PDB entry 2ZME | X-ray diffraction, 2.90 A resolution | chains A and C of the 4 polymer chains in the assembly

[Chain A]
Name: Vacuolar-sorting protein SNF8
Source organism: Homo sapiens
Reference sequence: Q96H20 (SNF8_HUMAN); residue numbers follow UniProt; this construct covers 1-258
Sequence (258 residues; each row starts with the number of its first residue):
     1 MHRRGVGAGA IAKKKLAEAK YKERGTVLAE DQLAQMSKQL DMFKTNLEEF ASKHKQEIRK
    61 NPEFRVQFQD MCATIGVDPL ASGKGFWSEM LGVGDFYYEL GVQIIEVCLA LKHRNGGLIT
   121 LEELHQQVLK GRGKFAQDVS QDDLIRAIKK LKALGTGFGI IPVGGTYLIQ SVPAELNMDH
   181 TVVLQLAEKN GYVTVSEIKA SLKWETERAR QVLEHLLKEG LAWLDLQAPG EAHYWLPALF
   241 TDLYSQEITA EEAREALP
Not modelled in the structure: 1-33, 251-258
UniProt features mapped onto this chain:
  - modified residue: R4 (Omega-N-methylarginine)
  - natural variant: P79 (P79L: In DEE115 and NEDOA), V102 (V102I: In NEDOA), Y167 to P258 (deletion: In DEE115), G191 (G191D: In DEE115), R208 (R208L: In DEE115)

[Chain C]
Name: Vacuolar protein-sorting-associated protein 25
Source organism: Homo sapiens
Reference sequence: Q9BRG1 (VPS25_HUMAN); numbering as in UniProt (aligned over 1-102)
Sequence (102 residues; each row starts with the number of its first residue):
     1 MAMSFEWPWQ YRFPPFFTLQ PNVDTRQKQL AAWCSLVLSF CRLHKQSSMT VMEAQESPLF
    61 NNVKLQRKLP VESIQIVLEE LRKKGNLEWL DKSKSSFLIM WR
Not modelled in the structure: 1-3

[How chain A and chain C interact]
Pairs across the interface (28; chain A residue first):
  H113(A) - K28(C)
  R114(A) - W9(C)
  L217(A) - N22(C)
  K218(A) - N22(C)
  W223(A) - F13(C)  hydrophobic
  W223(A) - P15(C)  hydrophobic
  W223(A) - Q20(C)
  W223(A) - T25(C)
  L224(A) - P15(C)
  L224(A) - T18(C)
  L224(A) - Q20(C)  hydrogen bond (backbone-side chain)
  L224(A) - P21(C)
  D225(A) - P14(C)
  D225(A) - P15(C)
  D225(A) - R67(C)  salt bridge
  L226(A) - T18(C)  hydrogen bond (backbone-side chain)
  Q227(A) - F17(C)  hydrogen bond (side chain-backbone)
  Q227(A) - R67(C)
  Q227(A) - K68(C)  hydrogen bond (side chain-backbone)
  Q227(A) - P70(C)
  A228(A) - R67(C)
  W235(A) - F13(C)  hydrophobic
  W235(A) - P14(C)  hydrophobic
  W235(A) - P15(C)
  F240(A) - R12(C)
  F240(A) - F13(C)  hydrophobic
  F240(A) - P14(C)
  S245(A) - E6(C)  hydrogen bond
Interface residues without a listed pair, chain A (18 interface residues in all): G220, P229, P237, D242, Y244
Interface residues without a listed pair, chain C (18 interface residues in all): F16, Q29

[Summary]
Chain A and chain C each contribute 18 residues to their interface; the contacts include 5 hydrogen bonds and
1 salt bridge. Polar pairs include D225(A)-R67(C), L224(A)-Q20(C) and L226(A)-T18(C).
Chain A is Vacuolar-sorting protein SNF8 and chain C is Vacuolar protein-sorting-associated protein 25, both
from Homo sapiens; the structure, Integrated structural and functional model of the human ESCRT-II complex,
was determined by X-ray diffraction, deposited together with 3CUQ.
